6L7A - chains J and K of the 18 polymer chains in the assembly; structure by electron microscopy, 3.38 A resolution.

[Chain J (and K)]
Molecule: CsgF
From: Escherichia coli
Notes: chain K of this document is another copy of the same molecule, construct and numbering; everything in this record applies to it too
UniProt: B2CY45 (B2CY45_ECOLX); residues -18 to 119 here correspond to UniProt positions 1-138 (UniProt number = residue number + 19)
Chain sequence (138 residues; numbered -18 to 119; the number before each row is that of its first residue; numbers below 1 keep their minus sign (Met-18 is residue -18)):
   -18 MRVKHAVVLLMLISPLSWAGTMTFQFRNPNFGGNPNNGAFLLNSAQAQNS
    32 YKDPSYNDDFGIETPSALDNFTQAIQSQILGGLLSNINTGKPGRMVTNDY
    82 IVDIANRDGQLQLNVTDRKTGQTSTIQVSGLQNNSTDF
Disordered / not traced: -18 to 0, 37-119
Reported in the primary citation:
  - mutagenesis - N11A, F21D: unchanged binding to Curli production assembly/transport protein CsgG

[Chain J / chain K interface]
Residue-residue contacts - 13 pairs, chain J then chain K:
  Arg8(J) - Asn11(K)
  Arg8(J) - Phe12(K)
  Arg8(J) - Gly13(K)
  Asn15(J) - Pro16(K)
  Asn17(J) - Pro16(K)
  Asn18(J) - Pro10(K)  hydrogen bond (side chain-backbone)
  Asn18(J) - Pro16(K)
  Phe21(J) - Pro10(K)  hydrophobic
  Phe21(J) - Asn11(K)
  Phe21(J) - Gly19(K)
  Asn24(J) - Leu23(K)
  Ser25(J) - Leu23(K)
  Ala28(J) - Gln27(K)
Other interface residues (no listed pair), chain J (9 interface residues in all): Leu22
Other interface residues (no listed pair), chain K (9 interface residues in all): Asn9

[Overview]
Chain J and chain K each contribute 9 residues to their interface, with 1 hydrogen bond. Its one
hydrogen-bonded contact is Asn18(J)-Pro10(K). The paper reports that N11A and F21D of chain J leave binding to
Curli production assembly/transport protein CsgG unchanged.
Both chains are CsgF (Escherichia coli). Entry 6L7A (CsgFG complex in Curli biogenesis system) was determined
by electron microscopy (same publication as 6L7C).
